PDB entry 4M2V | X-ray diffraction, 1.72 A resolution | chain A

[Chain A]
Name: Carbonic anhydrase 2
Organism: Homo sapiens
Notes: EC 4.2.1.1
UniProtKB: P00918 (CAH2_HUMAN); the author numbering skips numbers that UniProt does not, so the offset changes along the chain: 4-125 = UniProt 4-125; 127-261 = UniProt 126-260
Chain sequence (257 residues; row label = number of the first residue in the row; note: 1 number in that range is skipped by the numbering (no residue carries it; nothing is unmodelled there)):
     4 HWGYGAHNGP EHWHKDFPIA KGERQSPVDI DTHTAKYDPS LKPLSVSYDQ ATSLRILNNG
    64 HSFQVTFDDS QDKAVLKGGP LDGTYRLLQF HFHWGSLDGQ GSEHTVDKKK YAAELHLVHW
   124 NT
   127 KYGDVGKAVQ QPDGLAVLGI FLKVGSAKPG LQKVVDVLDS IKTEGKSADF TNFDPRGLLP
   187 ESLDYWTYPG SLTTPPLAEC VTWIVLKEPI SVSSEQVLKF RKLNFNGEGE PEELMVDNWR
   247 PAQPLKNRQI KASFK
Sequence notes: engineered mutation A9 (Lys in P00918), S65 (Ala in P00918), Q67 (Asn in P00918), T69 (Glu in P00918), L91 (Ile in P00918), V131 (Phe130 in P00918), E170 (Lys169 in P00918), A204 (Leu203 in P00918)
Metal / ion sites: Zn2+: H94, H96, H119 (together with Brinzolamide)
Ligand contacts: Brinzolamide (BZ1; (+)-4-ethylamino-3,4-dihydro-2-(methoxy)propyl-2H-thieno[3,2-e]-1,2-thiazine-6-sulfonamide-1,1-dioxide): W5, N62, H64, L91, Q92, H94, H96, E106, H119, V121, V131, G132, V135, L141, V143, S197, L198, T199, T200, P201, P202, W209
Swiss-Prot annotation at these positions:
  - active site: H64 (Proton donor/acceptor)
  - binding site (Zn(2+)): H94, H96, H119
  - binding site (substrate): T199, T200
  - site: Y7 (Fine-tunes the proton-transfer properties of H-64), N62 (Fine-tunes the proton-transfer properties of H-64), Q92 (Involved in the binding of some activators, including histamine and L-histidine)
  - modified residue (Phosphoserine): S166, S173

[In short]
Chain A binds Brinzolamide. H94, H96 and H119 coordinate Zn2+. From UniProt: active-site residue H64, 3
Zn2+-binding residues and substrate-binding residues T199 and T200.
Chain A is Carbonic anhydrase 2 (Homo sapiens); the structure, Genetically engineered Carbonic Anhydrase IX in
complex with Brinzolamide, was determined by X-ray diffraction (same publication as 4M2R, 4M2U and 4M2W).
